PDB entry 6G10 | X-ray diffraction, 1.35 A resolution | chains A and B of the 3 polymer chains in the assembly

Chain A (and B):
Protein: Resistance protein Pikp-1
Source organism: Oryza sativa subsp. japonica
Notes: chain B of this document is another copy of the same molecule, construct and numbering; everything in this record applies to it too
UniProtKB: E9KPB5 (E9KPB5_ORYSJ); numbering as in UniProt (aligned over 186-263)
Amino-acid sequence (80 residues; row label = number of the first residue in the row):
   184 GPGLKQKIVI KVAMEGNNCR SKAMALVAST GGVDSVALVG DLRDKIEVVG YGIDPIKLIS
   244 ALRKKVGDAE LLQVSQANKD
Not modelled in the structure: 184-187, 259-263 (chain B: 184-186, 263)
Sequence notes: expression tag (184-185)
Reported in the primary citation:
  - conformationally variable residues (loop rearrangement): Ala-260, Asn-261

How chain A and chain B interact:
Contacting residue pairs - 25 pairs, chain A then chain B:
  Ser-204(A) with Ser-212(B), hydrogen bond (side chain-backbone); Thr-213(B); Gly-214(B)
  Met-207(A) with Ala-211(B); Asp-217(B)
  Ala-208(A) with Ala-208(B); Ser-212(B)
  Ala-211(A) with Met-207(B); Ala-211(B), hydrophobic
  Ser-212(A) with Ser-204(B), hydrogen bond (backbone-side chain); Ala-208(B)
  Asp-217(A) with Met-207(B); Ala-220(B); Leu-221(B), hydrogen bond (backbone-backbone); Arg-226(B), salt bridge
  Ser-218(A) with Val-219(B); Ala-220(B)
  Val-219(A) with Ser-218(B); Val-219(B), hydrogen bond (backbone-backbone)
  Ala-220(A) with Asp-217(B); Ser-218(B)
  Leu-221(A) with Val-216(B); Asp-217(B), hydrogen bond (backbone-backbone)
  Arg-226(A) with Val-216(B), hydrogen bond (side chain-backbone); Asp-217(B), salt bridge
Also at the interface, not in a pair above, chain A (12 interface residues in all): Val-216

Summary:
12 residues of chain A and 14 residues of chain B are in contact, with 6 hydrogen bonds and 2 salt bridges.
Among the polar pairs are Asp-217(A)/Arg-226(B), Ser-204(A)/Ser-212(B) and Arg-226(A)/Val-216(B). The paper
reports conformational variability at Ala-260(A) and Asn-261(A).
Chain A and chain B are both Resistance protein Pikp-1 (Oryza sativa subsp. japonica); the structure, Complex
of rice blast (Magnaporthe oryzae) effector protein AVR-PikD with the HMA domain of Pikp-1 from ..., was
determined by X-ray diffraction (same publication as 6FU9, 6FUB, 6FUD and 6G11).
